Entry 4Z4E (X-ray diffraction, 1.80 A resolution); this record covers chains A and D of the 3 polymer chains in the assembly.

== Chain A ==
Name: Protein argonaute-2
Organism: Homo sapiens
Notes: EC 3.1.26.-
Reference sequence: Q9UKV8 (AGO2_HUMAN); residues 1-859 here = UniProt positions 1-859
Chain sequence (859 residues; row label = number of the first residue in the row):
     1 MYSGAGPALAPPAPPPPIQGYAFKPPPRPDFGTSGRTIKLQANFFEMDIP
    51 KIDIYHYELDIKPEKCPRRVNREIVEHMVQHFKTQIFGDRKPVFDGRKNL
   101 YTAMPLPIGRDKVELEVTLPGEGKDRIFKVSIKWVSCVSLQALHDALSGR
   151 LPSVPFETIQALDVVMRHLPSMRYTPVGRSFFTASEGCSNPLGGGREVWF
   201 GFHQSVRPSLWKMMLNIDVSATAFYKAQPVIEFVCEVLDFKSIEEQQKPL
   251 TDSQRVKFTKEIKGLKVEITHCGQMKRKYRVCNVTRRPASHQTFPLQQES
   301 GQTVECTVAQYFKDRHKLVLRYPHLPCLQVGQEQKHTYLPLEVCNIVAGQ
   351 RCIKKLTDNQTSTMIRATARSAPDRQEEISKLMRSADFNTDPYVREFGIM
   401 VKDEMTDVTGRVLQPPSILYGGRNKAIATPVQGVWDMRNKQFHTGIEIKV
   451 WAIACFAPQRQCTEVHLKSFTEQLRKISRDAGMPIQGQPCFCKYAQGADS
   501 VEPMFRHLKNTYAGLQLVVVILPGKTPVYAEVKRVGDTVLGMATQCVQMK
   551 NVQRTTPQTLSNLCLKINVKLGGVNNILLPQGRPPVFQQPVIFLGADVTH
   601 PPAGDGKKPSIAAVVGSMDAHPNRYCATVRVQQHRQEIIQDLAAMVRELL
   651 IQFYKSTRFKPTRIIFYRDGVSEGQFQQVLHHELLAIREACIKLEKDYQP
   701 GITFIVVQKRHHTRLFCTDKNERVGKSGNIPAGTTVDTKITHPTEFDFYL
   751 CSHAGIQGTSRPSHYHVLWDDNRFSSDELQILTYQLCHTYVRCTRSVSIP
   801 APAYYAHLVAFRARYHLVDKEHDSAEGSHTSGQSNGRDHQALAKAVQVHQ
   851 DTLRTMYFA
Disordered / not traced: 1-21, 121-125, 270-277, 297-305, 822-835
Sequence notes: engineered mutation Asp387 (Ser in Q9UKV8)
Bound ions: Mg2+: Asp597, Val598
Small-molecule neighbours:
  - phenol (IPH), molecule 1: Gly536, Asp537, Gly541, Met542, Ala543, Lys570, Asp851, Thr852, Thr855, Met856, Tyr857
  - phenol (IPH), molecule 2: Phe587, Gln589, Pro590, Val591, Asp619, Ala620, Phe653, Phe659
  - phenol (IPH), molecule 3: Leu650, Ile651, Tyr654, Lys660, Pro661, Leu694, Glu695, Tyr698
  - phenol (IPH), molecule 4: Arg688, Cys691, Ile692, Tyr698, Gln699, Pro700, Ile702, Asp771
Swiss-Prot annotation at these positions:
  - region: Tyr311 to His316 (Interaction with guide RNA), Phe587 to Pro590 (Interaction with GW182 family members), Leu650 to Lys660 (Interaction with GW182 family members), Lys709, Arg710 (Interaction with guide RNA), His753 to Arg761 (Interaction with guide RNA), Tyr790 to Arg812 (Interaction with guide RNA)
  - binding site (a divalent metal cation): Asp597, Asp669, His807
  - modified residue: Tyr2 (3'-nitrotyrosine), Pro700 (4-hydroxyproline), Ser824 (Phosphoserine), Ser828 (Phosphoserine), Ser831 (Phosphoserine), Ser834 (Phosphoserine)

== Chain D ==
Molecule: 11-nt RNA strand
Sequence (11 nucleotides; numbered 1 to 11; the number before each row is that of its first residue):
     1 CAAUGUGAUAA
Disordered / not traced: 10-11
Bound ions: Mg2+ near U4 (its only coordinating residue here)

== How chain A and chain D interact ==
Pairs across the interface (21; chain A residue first):
  Asp358(A) - A3(D)  hydrogen bond to the sugar
  Asp358(A) - U4(D)  sugar contact
  Thr361(A) - A3(D)  sugar contact
  Thr361(A) - U4(D)  sugar contact
  Ser362(A) - U4(D)  sugar contact
  Ser362(A) - G5(D)  hydrogen bond to the phosphate
  Ile365(A) - U4(D)  sugar contact
  Ile365(A) - G5(D)  sugar contact
  Lys525(A) - A2(D)  hydrogen bond to the phosphate
  Lys525(A) - A3(D)  salt bridge to the phosphate
  Gln558(A) - A8(D)  hydrogen bond to the sugar
  Asn562(A) - A8(D)  base contact
  Lys726(A) - U6(D)  hydrogen bond to the phosphate
  Lys726(A) - G7(D)  salt bridge to the phosphate
  Ile756(A) - U6(D)  base contact
  Ile756(A) - G7(D)  sugar contact
  Gln757(A) - G5(D)  hydrogen bond to the base
  Gln757(A) - U6(D)  sugar contact
  Phe811(A) - C1(D)  stacking on the base
  Tyr815(A) - C1(D)  phosphate contact
  Tyr815(A) - A2(D)  hydrogen bond to the phosphate
Interface residues without a listed pair, chain A (14 interface residues in all): Thr357, Thr559

== In short ==
Chain A and chain D form an interface of 14 and 8 residues respectively, with 7 hydrogen bonds, 2 salt bridges
and 1 aromatic stacking contact. Polar pairs include Gln757(A)-G5(D), Asp358(A)-A3(D) and Gln558(A)-A8(D).
Chain A binds 4 copies of phenol.
Chain A is Protein argonaute-2 (Homo sapiens) and chain D is an 11-nt RNA strand; the structure, Human
Argonaute2 Bound to t1-U Target RNA, was determined by X-ray diffraction, deposited together with 4Z4C, 4Z4D,
4Z4F, 4Z4G, 4Z4H and 4Z4I.
